PDB entry 6WXG | electron microscopy, 3.30 A resolution | chains E and G of the 39 polymer chains in the assembly

# Chain E (and G)
Protein: Intermediate capsid protein VP6
From: Rotavirus A (strain RVA/Monkey/United States/RRV/1975/G3P5B[3])
Notes: chain G of this document is another copy of the same molecule, construct and numbering; everything in this record applies to it too
UniProt: B2BN53 (VP6_ROTRH); residues 1-397 here = UniProt positions 1-397
Sequence (397 residues; numbered 1 to 397; the number before each row is that of its first residue):
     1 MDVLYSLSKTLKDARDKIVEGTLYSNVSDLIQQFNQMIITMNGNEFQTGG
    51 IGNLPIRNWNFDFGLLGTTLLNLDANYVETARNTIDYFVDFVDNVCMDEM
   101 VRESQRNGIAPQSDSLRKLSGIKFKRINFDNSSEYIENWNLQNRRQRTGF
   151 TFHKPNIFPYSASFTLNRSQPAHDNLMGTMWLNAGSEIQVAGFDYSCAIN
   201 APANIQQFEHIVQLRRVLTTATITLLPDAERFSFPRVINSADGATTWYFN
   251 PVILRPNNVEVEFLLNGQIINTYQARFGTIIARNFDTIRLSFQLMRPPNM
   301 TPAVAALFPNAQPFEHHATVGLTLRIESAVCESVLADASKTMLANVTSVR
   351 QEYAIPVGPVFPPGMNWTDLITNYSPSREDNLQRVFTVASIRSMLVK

# Interface between chain E and chain G
Contacting residue pairs (9):
  Glu20(E) - Glu79(G)
  Asp74(E) - Asn76(G)  hydrogen bond
  Ala75(E) - Ala75(G)  hydrophobic
  Ala75(E) - Asn76(G)  hydrogen bond (backbone-side chain)
  Asn76(E) - Asp74(G)
  Asn76(E) - Ala75(G)
  Asn76(E) - Asn76(G)  hydrogen bond (backbone-side chain)
  Glu79(E) - Glu20(G)
  Glu79(E) - Ala75(G)

# Summary
The chain E/chain G interface involves 5 residues from each chain; the contacts include 3 hydrogen bonds.
Among the polar pairs are Asp74(E)-Asn76(G), Ala75(E)-Asn76(G) and Asn76(E)-Asn76(G).
Both chains are Intermediate capsid protein VP6 (Rotavirus A (strain RVA/Monkey/United
States/RRV/1975/G3P5B[3])). Entry 6WXG (Cryo-EM reconstruction of VP5*/VP8* assembly from rhesus rotavirus
particles - Reversed conformation) was determined by electron microscopy, deposited together with 6WXE and
6WXF.
